PDB entry 8X9S | electron microscopy, 3.49 A resolution | chains B and G of the 4 polymer chains in the assembly

== Chain B ==
Molecule: Guanine nucleotide-binding protein G(I)/G(S)/G(T) subunit beta-1
From: Rattus norvegicus
UniProtKB: P54311 (GBB1_RAT); numbering as in UniProt (aligned over 2-340)
Amino-acid sequence (344 residues; each row starts with the number of its first residue; numbers below 1 keep their minus sign (Gly-3 is residue -3)):
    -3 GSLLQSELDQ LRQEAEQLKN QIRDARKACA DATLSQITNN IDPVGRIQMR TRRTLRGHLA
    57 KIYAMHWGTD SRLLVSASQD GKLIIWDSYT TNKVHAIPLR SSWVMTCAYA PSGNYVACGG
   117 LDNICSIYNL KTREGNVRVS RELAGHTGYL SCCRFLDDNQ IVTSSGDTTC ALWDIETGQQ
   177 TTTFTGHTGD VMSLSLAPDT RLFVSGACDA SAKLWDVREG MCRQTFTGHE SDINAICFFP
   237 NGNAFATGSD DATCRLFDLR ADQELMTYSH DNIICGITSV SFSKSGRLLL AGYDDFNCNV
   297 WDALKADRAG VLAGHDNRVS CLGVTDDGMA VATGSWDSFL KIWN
Unresolved in the structure: -3 to 2
Differences from the reference sequence: expression tag (-3 to 1)
Swiss-Prot annotation at these positions:
  - modified residue: Ser2 (N-acetylserine), His266 (Phosphohistidine)

== Chain G ==
Molecule: Guanine nucleotide-binding protein G(I)/G(S)/G(O) subunit gamma-2
From: Bos taurus
UniProtKB: P63212 (GBG2_BOVIN); residues 1-71 here = UniProt positions 1-71
Amino-acid sequence (71 residues; row label = number of the first residue in the row):
     1 MASNNTASIA QARKLVEQLK MEANIDRIKV SKAAADLMAY CEAHAKEDPL LTPVPASENP
    61 FREKKFFCAI L
Unresolved in the structure: 1-4, 63-71
Swiss-Prot annotation at these positions:
  - modified residue: Ala2 (N-acetylalanine), Cys68 (Cysteine methyl ester)
  - lipidation: Cys68 (S-geranylgeranyl cysteine)

== Chain B / chain G interface ==
Residue-residue contacts (44):
  Leu7(B) with Ala12(G), hydrophobic
  Leu14(B) with Leu19(G), hydrophobic
  Lys15(B) with Leu19(G)
  Arg22(B) with Arg27(G)
  Cys25(B) with Arg27(G), hydrogen bond; Lys29(G), hydrogen bond (backbone-side chain); Val30(G)
  Asp27(B) with Lys29(G), salt bridge
  Thr34(B) with Met38(G)
  Arg48(B) with Asn59(G); Phe61(G), hydrogen bond (side chain-backbone); Arg62(G), hydrogen bond (side chain-backbone)
  Ser84(B) with Phe61(G)
  Cys218(B) with Gln18(G)
  Arg219(B) with Glu22(G)
  Gln220(B) with Glu22(G), hydrogen bond; Ile25(G)
  Thr221(B) with Glu22(G)
  Phe235(B) with Leu37(G), hydrophobic; Tyr40(G), hydrophobic
  Asn237(B) with Asp36(G), hydrogen bond
  Asp254(B) with Val30(G)
  Arg256(B) with Arg27(G), hydrogen bond (backbone-side chain); Ile28(G); Lys32(G); Ala33(G)
  Ala257(B) with Arg27(G); Val30(G), hydrophobic
  Ser279(B) with Asp48(G), hydrogen bond
  Lys280(B) with His44(G); Asp48(G)
  Ser281(B) with Tyr40(G); His44(G); Asp48(G), hydrogen bond; Leu51(G)
  Gly282(B) with Cys41(G)
  Arg283(B) with Leu51(G)
  Leu300(B) with Met38(G), hydrophobic
  Gly324(B) with Pro49(G)
  Met325(B) with Pro49(G), hydrophobic; Pro60(G), hydrophobic
  Ile338(B) with Phe61(G), hydrophobic
  Asn340(B) with Leu50(G); Asn59(G), hydrogen bond
Interface residues without a listed pair, chain B (42 interface residues in all): Ile18, Ala26, Ala28, Leu30, Ile33, Ile37, Ile43, Arg49, Tyr85, Gln259, Leu261, Leu284, Asp323, Ala326
Interface residues without a listed pair, chain G (29 interface residues in all): Leu15, Ala34, Glu42, Glu47

== Summary ==
The interface between chain B and chain G involves 42 residues on one side and 29 on the other, with 10
hydrogen bonds and 1 salt bridge. Polar pairs include Asp27(B)-Lys29(G), Cys25(B)-Arg27(G) and
Cys25(B)-Lys29(G).
Chain B is Guanine nucleotide-binding protein G(I)/G(S)/G(T) subunit beta-1 (Rattus norvegicus) and chain G is
Guanine nucleotide-binding protein G(I)/G(S)/G(O) subunit gamma-2 (Bos taurus); the structure, Identification,
structure and agonist design of an androgen membrane receptor, was determined by electron microscopy,
deposited together with 8X9T, 8X9U, 9IV1 and 9IV2.
